1MIU - chains B and A; structure by X-ray diffraction, 3.10 A resolution.

# Chain B
Name: Deleted in split hand/split foot protein 1
Source organism: Homo sapiens
UniProtKB: P60896 (DSS1_HUMAN); residues 1-70 here = UniProt positions 1-70
Amino-acid sequence (70 residues; row label = number of the first residue in the row):
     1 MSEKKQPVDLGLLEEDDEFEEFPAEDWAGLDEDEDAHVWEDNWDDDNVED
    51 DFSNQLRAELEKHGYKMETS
Not modelled in the structure: 1-6, 26-36, 46-49, 64-70

# Chain A
Name: Breast Cancer type 2 susceptibility protein
Source organism: Mus musculus
UniProtKB: P97929 (BRCA2_MOUSE); residues 2378-3115 here = UniProt positions 2378-3115
Amino-acid sequence (738 residues; numbered 2378 to 3115; the number before each row is that of its first residue):
  2378 NQKSTDGDREDGNDSHVRQFNKDLMSSLQSARDLQDMRIKNKERRHLRLQ
  2428 PGSLYLTKSSTLPRISLQAAVGDRAPSACSPKQLYIYGVSKECINVNSKN
  2478 AEYFQFDIQDHFGKEDLCAGKGFQLADGGWLIPSNDGKAGKEEFYRALCD
  2528 TPGVDPKLISSIWVANHYRWIVWKLAAMEFAFPKEFANRCLNPERVLLQL
  2578 KYRYDVEIDNSRRSALKKILERDDTAAKTLVLCISDIISPSTKVSETSGG
  2628 KTSGEDANKVDTIELTDGWYAVRAQLDPPLMALVKSGKLTVGQKIITQGA
  2678 ELVGSPDACAPLEAPDSLRLKISANSTRPARWHSRLGFFRDPRPFPLPLS
  2728 SLFSDGGNVGCVDIIVQRVYPLQWVEKTVSGLYIFRSEREEEKEALRFAE
  2778 AQQKKLEALFTKVHTEFKDHEEDTTQRCVLSRTLTRQQVHALQDGAELYA
  2828 AVQYASDPDHLEACFSEEQLRALNNYRQMLNDKKQARIQSEFRKALESAE
  2878 KEEGLSRDVTTVWKLRVTSYKKKEKSALLSIWRPSSDLSSLLTEGKRYRI
  2928 YHLAVSKSKSKFERPSIQLTATKRTQYQQLPVSSETLLQVYQPRESLHFS
  2978 RLSDPAFQPPCSEVDVVGVVVSVVKPIGLAPLVYLSDECLNLLVVKFGID
  3028 LNEDIKPRVLIAASNLQCQPESTSGVPTLFAGHFSIFSASPKEAYFQEKV
  3078 NNLKHAIENIDTFYKEAEKKLIHVLEGDSPKWSTPNKD
Not modelled in the structure: 2378-2398, 2615-2636, 2796-2807, 3104-3115
Metal / ion sites: Hg2+ site 1 near Cys2567 (its only coordinating residue here); Hg2+ site 2: Leu2597, Asp2684, Ala2685, Cys2686; Hg2+ site 3 near Pro2987 (its only coordinating residue here); Hg2+ site 4 near Cys3016 (its only coordinating residue here); Hg2+ site 5 near Cys3045 (its only coordinating residue here)
UniProt features mapped onto this chain:
  - motif: Ala2603 to Thr2619 (Nuclear export signal)
  - natural variant: Ser2392 (S2392R: In strain: C57BL/6), Lys2605 (K2605Q: In strain: C57BL/6), Ala2648 (A2648P: In strain: C57BL/6), Arg2717 (R2717C: In strain: 129/Sv), Leu2729 (L2729M: In strain: 129/Sv), Gln2814 (Q2814H: In strain: C57BL/6), Ala2827 (A2827P: In strain: C57BL/6), Ser2907 (S2907I: In strain: 129/Sv), His2929 (H2929L: In strain: 129/Sv), Ala3058 (A3058G: In strain: C57BL/6), Ala3071 (A3071G: In strain: C57BL/6), Lys3081 (K3081E: In strain: C57BL/6), 2 further natural variant entries in UniProt

# Interface between chain B and chain A
Pairs across the interface - 103 pairs, chain B then chain A:
  Val8(B) - Glu2562(A)
  Val8(B) - Arg2566(A)  hydrogen bond (backbone-side chain)
  Leu10(B) - Arg2566(A)
  Leu10(B) - Arg2572(A)
  Gly11(B) - Thr2434(A)
  Gly11(B) - Lys2435(A)
  Leu12(B) - Thr2434(A)
  Leu12(B) - Leu2439(A)
  Leu12(B) - Pro2440(A)
  Leu12(B) - Arg2441(A)  hydrogen bond (backbone-side chain)
  Leu12(B) - Ile2442(A)  hydrogen bond (backbone-backbone)
  Leu13(B) - Lys2435(A)  hydrogen bond (backbone-side chain)
  Leu13(B) - Arg2441(A)  hydrogen bond (backbone-side chain)
  Leu13(B) - Ile2442(A)
  Leu13(B) - Leu2444(A)  hydrophobic
  Leu13(B) - Met2555(A)  hydrophobic
  Glu14(B) - Arg2441(A)  salt bridge
  Glu14(B) - Ile2442(A)  hydrogen bond (backbone-backbone)
  Glu14(B) - Leu2444(A)
  Glu14(B) - Arg2712(A)  salt bridge
  Glu15(B) - Lys2551(A)  salt bridge
  Glu15(B) - Met2555(A)
  Glu15(B) - Gln2576(A)
  Asp16(B) - Leu2444(A)
  Asp16(B) - Lys2671(A)  salt bridge
  Asp16(B) - Arg2712(A)
  Asp16(B) - Leu2713(A)
  Asp17(B) - Lys2551(A)  salt bridge
  Asp17(B) - Arg2580(A)  salt bridge
  Asp17(B) - Trp2646(A)  hydrogen bond (backbone-side chain)
  Glu18(B) - Lys2435(A)  salt bridge
  Glu18(B) - Arg2441(A)  salt bridge
  Glu18(B) - Tyr2579(A)
  Glu18(B) - Arg2712(A)  hydrogen bond (backbone-side chain)
  Phe19(B) - Val2583(A)  hydrophobic
  Phe19(B) - Arg2589(A)
  Phe19(B) - Arg2590(A)
  Phe19(B) - Ser2591(A)
  Phe19(B) - Trp2646(A)
  Glu21(B) - Arg2589(A)
  Glu21(B) - Arg2590(A)  hydrogen bond (side chain-backbone)
  Glu21(B) - Lys2595(A)  hydrogen bond (backbone-side chain)
  Pro23(B) - Phe2715(A)  hydrophobic
  Pro23(B) - Phe2716(A)
  His37(B) - Arg2708(A)
  Val38(B) - Ile2673(A)
  Val38(B) - Ala2707(A)
  Val38(B) - Arg2708(A)  hydrogen bond (backbone-side chain)
  Trp39(B) - Ile2673(A)  hydrophobic
  Trp39(B) - Arg2705(A)
  Trp39(B) - Pro2706(A)
  Trp39(B) - Phe2722(A)  hydrophobic
  Trp39(B) - Pro2723(A)
  Glu40(B) - Arg2705(A)
  Glu40(B) - Arg2708(A)  salt bridge
  Asp41(B) - Arg2705(A)  hydrogen bond (backbone-side chain)
  Asp41(B) - Pro2725(A)
  Asn42(B) - Ser2728(A)
  Trp43(B) - Leu2657(A)  hydrophobic
  Trp43(B) - Leu2660(A)  hydrophobic
  Trp43(B) - Ala2701(A)
  Trp43(B) - Thr2704(A)
  Trp43(B) - Arg2705(A)
  Trp43(B) - Pro2706(A)
  Asp44(B) - Lys2665(A)  salt bridge
  Asp51(B) - Arg2708(A)  salt bridge
  Asp51(B) - Trp2709(A)  hydrogen bond (backbone-backbone)
  Phe52(B) - Gln2670(A)  hydrogen bond (backbone-side chain)
  Phe52(B) - Pro2706(A)
  Phe52(B) - Ala2707(A)
  Phe52(B) - Arg2708(A)
  Asn54(B) - Ala2452(A)
  Asn54(B) - Pro2453(A)
  Asn54(B) - Trp2709(A)
  Gln55(B) - Gly2669(A)
  Gln55(B) - Gln2670(A)
  Gln55(B) - Lys2671(A)  hydrogen bond (side chain-backbone)
  Gln55(B) - Ala2707(A)  hydrogen bond (side chain-backbone)
  Gln55(B) - Arg2708(A)
  Gln55(B) - Trp2709(A)
  Leu56(B) - Leu2444(A)  hydrophobic
  Leu56(B) - Ala2554(A)
  Leu56(B) - Phe2559(A)  hydrophobic
  Leu56(B) - Trp2709(A)  hydrophobic
  Arg57(B) - Trp2550(A)
  Arg57(B) - Ala2554(A)
  Arg57(B) - Gly2669(A)
  Arg57(B) - Lys2671(A)
  Ala58(B) - Thr2667(A)
  Ala58(B) - Val2668(A)
  Ala58(B) - Gly2669(A)  hydrogen bond (backbone-backbone)
  Glu59(B) - Pro2453(A)
  Leu60(B) - Ile2471(A)
  Leu60(B) - Val2473(A)
  Leu60(B) - Ala2553(A)  hydrophobic
  Leu60(B) - Ala2554(A)
  Leu60(B) - Phe2557(A)  hydrophobic
  Glu61(B) - Asn2474(A)
  Glu61(B) - Ser2475(A)  hydrogen bond (side chain-backbone)
  Glu61(B) - Trp2550(A)  hydrogen bond
  Glu61(B) - Val2668(A)
  His63(B) - Ser2457(A)
  His63(B) - Phe2557(A)
Interface residues without a listed pair, chain B (33 interface residues in all): Glu20
Interface residues without a listed pair, chain A (69 interface residues in all): Ser2443, Ala2447, Ala2558, Phe2563, Lys2605, Cys2610, Leu2666, Ser2711, Arg2717, Leu2724, Ser2727, Phe2730

# Summary
33 residues of chain B and 69 residues of chain A are in contact; the contacts include 19 hydrogen bonds and
11 salt bridges. Polar contacts include Glu14(B)-Arg2441(A), Glu14(B)-Arg2712(A) and Glu15(B)-Lys2551(A).
Leu2597(A), Asp2684(A), Ala2685(A) and Cys2686(A) coordinate Hg2+ site 2.
Chain B is Deleted in split hand/split foot protein 1 (Homo sapiens) and chain A is Breast Cancer type 2
susceptibility protein (Mus musculus); the structure, Structure of a BRCA2-DSS1 complex, was determined by
X-ray diffraction, deposited together with 1IYJ and 1MJE.
